PDB entry 1KER | X-ray diffraction, 2.20 A resolution | chains A and B

== Chain A (and B) ==
Name: dTDP-D-glucose 4,6-dehydratase
Organism: Streptococcus suis
Notes: EC 4.2.1.46; chain B of this document is another copy of the same molecule, construct and numbering; everything in this record applies to it too
UniProt: P95780 (RMLB_STRMU); numbering as in UniProt (aligned over 5-344)
Amino-acid sequence (348 residues; each row starts with the number of its first residue):
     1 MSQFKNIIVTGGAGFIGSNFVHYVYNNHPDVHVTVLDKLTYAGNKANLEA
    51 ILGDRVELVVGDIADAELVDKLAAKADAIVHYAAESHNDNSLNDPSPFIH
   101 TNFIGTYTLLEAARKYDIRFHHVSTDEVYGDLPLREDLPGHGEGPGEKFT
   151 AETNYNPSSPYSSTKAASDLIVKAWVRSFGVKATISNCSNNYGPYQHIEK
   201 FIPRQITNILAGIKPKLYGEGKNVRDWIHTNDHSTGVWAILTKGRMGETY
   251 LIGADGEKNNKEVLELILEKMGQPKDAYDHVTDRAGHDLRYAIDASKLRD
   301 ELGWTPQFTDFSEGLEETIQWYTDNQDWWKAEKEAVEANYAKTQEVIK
Not modelled in the structure: 1-2 (chain B: 1)
Small-molecule neighbours:
  - DAU (2'deoxy-thymidine-5'-diphospho-alpha-D-glucose): Ser86, His87, Asn88, Asp89, Thr125, Asp126, Glu127, Tyr161, Cys188, Ser189, Asn190, Glu199, Lys200, Phe201, Arg204, Gln205, Lys216, Leu217, Tyr218, Asn223, Arg225, Asn260, Arg284, His287, Tyr291, Tyr340
  - NAD (nicotinamide-adenine-dinucleotide): Gly11, Ala13, Gly14, Phe15, Ile16, Gly17, Leu36, Asp37, Lys38, Leu39, Thr40, Tyr41, Ala42, Gly43, Gly61, Asp62, Ile63, Tyr82, Ala83, Ala84, Glu85, Ser86, His100, Thr101, Val123, Ser124, Thr125, Tyr161, Lys165, Cys188, Ser189, Asn190, Asn191, Gln196, Lys200, His233
UniProt features mapped onto this chain:
  - active site: Asp126 (Proton donor), Glu127 (Proton acceptor), Tyr161 (Proton acceptor)
  - binding site (NAD(+)): Phe15, Ile16, Asp37 to Thr40, Asp62, Ile63, Tyr82 to Ser86, Thr101, Tyr161 to Lys165, Asn191
  - binding site (substrate): Ser86, Asn88, Thr125, Asn190, Lys200 to Gln205, Lys216 to Tyr218, Arg225, Asn260, Asp283 to His287

== Interface between chain A and chain B ==
Residue-residue contacts (63):
  Leu92(A) with Ser178(B); Phe179(B)
  Pro95(A) with Trp175(B), hydrophobic
  Ser96(A) with Tyr107(B)
  Ile99(A) with Phe103(B), hydrophobic; Ile104(B), hydrophobic; Tyr107(B), hydrophobic
  Phe103(A) with Ile99(B), hydrophobic; Phe103(B), hydrophobic; Ala167(B), hydrophobic
  Ile104(A) with Ile99(B), hydrophobic; Ile104(B), hydrophobic
  Tyr107(A) with Ser96(B), hydrogen bond; Ile99(B), hydrophobic
  Asp131(A) with Arg177(B), salt bridge
  Glu152(A) with Asn154(B), hydrogen bond (backbone-side chain)
  Thr153(A) with Asn154(B)
  Asn154(A) with Thr153(B); Asn154(B); Tyr155(B), hydrogen bond (side chain-backbone)
  Pro157(A) with Leu170(B); Ala174(B)
  Ser158(A) with Ala174(B); Arg177(B), hydrogen bond; Ser178(B), hydrogen bond (backbone-side chain)
  Ser159(A) with Ala174(B); Ser178(B)
  Pro160(A) with Trp175(B), hydrophobic; Ser178(B); Phe179(B), hydrophobic
  Ser163(A) with Leu170(B); Ile171(B); Ala174(B)
  Ala166(A) with Leu170(B), hydrophobic
  Ala167(A) with Phe103(B), hydrophobic; Ala167(B), hydrophobic
  Leu170(A) with Pro157(B); Ser163(B); Ala166(B), hydrophobic; Leu170(B), hydrophobic
  Ile171(A) with Ser163(B)
  Ala174(A) with Pro157(B); Ser158(B); Ser159(B); Ser163(B)
  Trp175(A) with Pro95(B), hydrophobic; Pro160(B), hydrophobic
  Arg177(A) with Asp131(B), salt bridge; Ser158(B), hydrogen bond; Gly286(B), hydrogen bond (side chain-backbone); His287(B), hydrogen bond (side chain-backbone); Asp288(B), salt bridge
  Ser178(A) with Leu92(B); Ser158(B), hydrogen bond (side chain-backbone); Ser159(B); Pro160(B); Ala285(B)
  Phe179(A) with Leu92(B); Pro160(B), hydrophobic
  Ala285(A) with Ser178(B)
  Gly286(A) with Arg177(B), hydrogen bond (backbone-side chain)
  His287(A) with Arg177(B), hydrogen bond (backbone-side chain)
  Asp288(A) with Arg177(B), salt bridge
Also at the interface, not in a pair above, chain A (35 interface residues in all): Ser91, Glu111, Arg114, Tyr155, Thr164, Leu289
Also at the interface, not in a pair above, chain B (33 interface residues in all): Ser91, Glu111, Arg114, Thr164

== Overview ==
35 residues of chain A and 33 residues of chain B are in contact; the contacts include 11 hydrogen bonds and 4
salt bridges. Polar contacts include Asp131(A)-Arg177(B), Arg177(A)-Asp288(B) and Tyr107(A)-Ser96(B). Bound to
chain A: compound DAU and NAD.
Chain A and chain B are both dTDP-D-glucose 4,6-dehydratase (Streptococcus suis); the structure, The crystal
structure of dTDP-D-glucose 4,6-dehydratase (RmlB) from Streptococcus suis with dTDP-D-glucose bound, was
determined by X-ray diffraction (same publication as 1KEP, 1KET, 1KEU and 1KEW).
